PDB entry 6WWF | electron microscopy, 3.30 A resolution | chains B and K of the 3 polymer chains in the assembly

Chain B:
Molecule: Tubulin beta-2B chain
Source organism: Sus scrofa
Reference sequence: A0A287AGU7 (A0A287AGU7_PIG); numbering as in UniProt (aligned over 1-445)
Amino-acid sequence (445 residues; each row starts with the number of its first residue):
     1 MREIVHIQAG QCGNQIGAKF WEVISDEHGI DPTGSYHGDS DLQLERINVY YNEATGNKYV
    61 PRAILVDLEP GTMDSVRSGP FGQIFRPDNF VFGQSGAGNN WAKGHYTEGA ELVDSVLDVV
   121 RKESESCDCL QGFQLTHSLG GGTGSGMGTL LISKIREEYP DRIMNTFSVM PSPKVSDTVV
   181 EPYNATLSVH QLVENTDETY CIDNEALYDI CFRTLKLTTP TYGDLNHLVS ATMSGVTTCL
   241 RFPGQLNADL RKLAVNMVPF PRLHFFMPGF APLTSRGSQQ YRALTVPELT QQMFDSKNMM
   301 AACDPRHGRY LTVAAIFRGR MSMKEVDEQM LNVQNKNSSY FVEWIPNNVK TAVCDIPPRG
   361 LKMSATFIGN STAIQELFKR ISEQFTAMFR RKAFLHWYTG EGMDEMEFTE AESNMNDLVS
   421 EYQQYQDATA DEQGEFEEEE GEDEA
Not modelled in the structure: 432-445
Small-molecule neighbours:
  - GDP (guanosine-5'-diphosphate): Gly-10, Gln-11, Cys-12, Gln-15, Glu-69, Asn-99, Ser-138, Gly-140, Gly-141, Gly-142, Thr-143, Gly-144, Val-169, Asp-177, Thr-178, Glu-181, Asn-204, Tyr-222, Asn-226
  - GTP (guanosine-5'-triphosphate): Gln-245, Leu-246, Lys-252
  - taxol (TA1): Lys-19, Glu-22, Val-23, Asp-26, Glu-27, Leu-215, Leu-217, Asp-224, His-227, Leu-228, Ala-231, Ser-234, Phe-270, Pro-272, Leu-273, Thr-274, Ser-275, Arg-276, Gln-279, Arg-318, Pro-358, Arg-359, Gly-360, Leu-361

Chain K:
Molecule: Kinesin-like protein KIF14
Source organism: Mus musculus
Reference sequence: L0N7N1 (KIF14_MOUSE); residues 391-772 here = UniProt positions 391-772
Amino-acid sequence (390 residues; numbered 383 to 772; the number before each row is that of its first residue):
   383 GPLGSPEFNS QVTVAVRVRP FSKREKTEKA SQVVFTNGEE ITVEHPDMKQ VYSFIYDVSF
   443 WSFDECHPGY ASQTTVYETL AAPLLDRAFE GYNTCLFAYG QTGSGKSYTM MGLNEEPGII
   503 PRFCEDLFAQ IAKKQTSEVS YHLEMSFFEV YNEKIHDLLV CKGENGQRKQ PLRAREHPVS
   563 GPYVEGLSMN VVSSYSDIQS WLELGNKQRA TAATGMNDKS SRSHSVFTLV MTQTKTEVVE
   623 GEEHDHRITS RINLVDLAGS ERCSTAHSSG QRLKEGVSIN KSLLTLGKVI SALSEQANGK
   683 RVFIPYREST LTWLLKESLG GNSKTAMIAT VSPAASNIEE TLSTLRYATQ ARLIVNIAKV
   743 NEDMNAKLIR ELKAEIEKLK AAQRSNRNID
Not modelled in the structure: 383-391, 751-772
Differences from the reference sequence: expression tag (383-390)
Small-molecule neighbours: ADP (adenosine-5'-diphosphate): Arg-399, Arg-401, Pro-402, Ser-444, Gln-483, Thr-484, Gly-485, Ser-486, Gly-487, Lys-488, Ser-489, Tyr-490
UniProt features mapped onto this chain:
  - binding site (ATP): Gly-482 to Ser-489

How chain B and chain K interact:
Residue-residue contacts (21):
  Glu-157(B) / Lys-536(K)  salt bridge
  Phe-260(B) / Lys-670(K)
  Pro-261(B) / Glu-690(K)
  Arg-262(B) / Arg-689(K)
  Asp-404(B) / Arg-557(K)  salt bridge
  Met-406(B) / Arg-557(K)  hydrogen bond
  Met-406(B) / Glu-558(K)
  Met-406(B) / His-559(K)
  Met-406(B) / Tyr-565(K)  hydrophobic
  Glu-410(B) / Arg-557(K)  salt bridge
  Glu-410(B) / Glu-558(K)  hydrogen bond (side chain-backbone)
  Ser-413(B) / Glu-558(K)  hydrogen bond
  Ser-413(B) / Arg-689(K)  hydrogen bond
  Asn-414(B) / Arg-689(K)  hydrogen bond
  Asp-417(B) / Phe-685(K)
  Asp-417(B) / Arg-689(K)  salt bridge
  Ser-420(B) / Phe-685(K)
  Glu-421(B) / Phe-685(K)
  Gln-424(B) / Val-684(K)
  Gln-424(B) / Phe-685(K)  hydrogen bond (side chain-backbone)
  Asp-431(B) / Ala-740(K)
Also at the interface, not in a pair above, chain B (16 interface residues in all): Glu-194, Thr-409
Also at the interface, not in a pair above, chain K (14 interface residues in all): Pro-560, Arg-683, Pro-687

Summary:
16 residues of chain B face 14 of chain K across their interface; the contacts include 6 hydrogen bonds and 4
salt bridges. Among the polar pairs are Glu-157(B)/Lys-536(K), Asp-404(B)/Arg-557(K) and
Glu-410(B)/Arg-557(K). Ligands of chain B: GTP, GDP and taxol. Ligands of chain K: ADP.
Here chain B is Tubulin beta-2B chain (Sus scrofa) and chain K is Kinesin-like protein KIF14 (Mus musculus).
Entry 6WWF (KIF14[391-772] - ADP in complex with a microtubule) was determined by electron microscopy,
deposited together with 6WWE, 6WWG, 6WWH, 6WWI, 6WWJ, 6WWK and 13 further entries.
